Entry 6ZIK (electron microscopy, 3.66 A resolution); this record covers chains G and I of the 11 polymer chains in the assembly.

[Chain G]
Molecule: ATP synthase subunit gamma, mitochondrial
Source organism: Bos taurus
UniProt: P05631 (ATPG_BOVIN); residues 1-273 here correspond to UniProt positions 26-298 (UniProt number = residue number + 25)
Chain sequence (273 residues; numbered 1 to 273; the number before each row is that of its first residue):
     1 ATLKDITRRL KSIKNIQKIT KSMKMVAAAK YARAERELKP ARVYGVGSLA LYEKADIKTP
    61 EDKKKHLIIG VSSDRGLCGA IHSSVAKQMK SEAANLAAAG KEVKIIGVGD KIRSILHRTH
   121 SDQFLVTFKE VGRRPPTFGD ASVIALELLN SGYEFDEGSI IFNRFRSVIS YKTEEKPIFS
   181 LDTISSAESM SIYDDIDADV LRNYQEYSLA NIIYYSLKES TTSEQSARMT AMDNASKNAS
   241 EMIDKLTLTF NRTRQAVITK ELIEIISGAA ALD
Unresolved in the structure: 273
Curated features (UniProtKB/Swiss-Prot):
  - modified residue: K14 (N6-acetyllysine), K24 (N6-succinyllysine), K30 (N6-acetyllysine), K90 (N6-acetyllysine), S121 (Phosphoserine), K129 (N6-acetyllysine), K172 (N6-acetyllysine), K245 (N6-succinyllysine)

[Chain I]
Molecule: ATP synthase subunit epsilon, mitochondrial
Source organism: Bos taurus
UniProt: P05632 (ATP5E_BOVIN); residues 1-50 here correspond to UniProt positions 2-51 (UniProt number = residue number + 1)
Chain sequence (50 residues; numbered 1 to 50; the number before each row is that of its first residue):
     1 VAYWRQAGLS YIRYSQICAK AVRDALKTEF KANAMKTSGS TIKIVKVKKE
Unresolved in the structure: 48-50
Curated features (UniProtKB/Swiss-Prot):
  - modified residue (N6-acetyllysine): K20, K31, K36, K43

[Interface between chain G and chain I]
Residue-residue contacts (43):
  L125(G) - V47(I)
  V126(G) - I44(I)  hydrophobic
  V126(G) - V45(I)
  T127(G) - V45(I)  hydrogen bond (backbone-backbone)
  F128(G) - I42(I)  hydrophobic
  F128(G) - K43(I)
  F128(G) - I44(I)  hydrophobic
  K129(G) - I42(I)
  K129(G) - K43(I)  hydrogen bond (backbone-backbone)
  K129(G) - I44(I)  hydrogen bond (side chain-backbone)
  K129(G) - V45(I)
  E130(G) - T41(I)
  E130(G) - I42(I)
  E130(G) - K43(I)  salt bridge
  V131(G) - I42(I)  hydrophobic
  T137(G) - T37(I)  hydrogen bond (side chain-backbone)
  T137(G) - S38(I)
  T137(G) - G39(I)
  G139(G) - G39(I)
  D140(G) - G39(I)
  D140(G) - S40(I)
  D140(G) - T41(I)  hydrogen bond (side chain-backbone)
  D140(G) - I42(I)
  S142(G) - I12(I)
  S142(G) - Q16(I)
  V143(G) - I42(I)  hydrophobic
  L146(G) - S10(I)
  L146(G) - I12(I)  hydrophobic
  L146(G) - R13(I)
  L146(G) - Q16(I)
  E147(G) - I44(I)
  D199(G) - V1(I)
  D199(G) - R5(I)  salt bridge
  R202(G) - R5(I)
  N203(G) - W4(I)
  N203(G) - R5(I)  hydrogen bond
  N203(G) - Y11(I)
  E206(G) - R5(I)  salt bridge
  E206(G) - S10(I)
  E206(G) - Y11(I)
  E206(G) - I12(I)
  Y207(G) - Y11(I)  hydrophobic
  A210(G) - I12(I)  hydrophobic
Interface residues without a listed pair, chain G (24 interface residues in all): F124, R134, A145, L149
Interface residues without a listed pair, chain I (20 interface residues in all): S15, K46

[Overview]
Chain G and chain I form an interface of 24 and 20 residues respectively, with 6 hydrogen bonds and 3 salt
bridges. Polar contacts include E130(G)-K43(I), D199(G)-R5(I) and E206(G)-R5(I).
Here chain G is ATP synthase subunit gamma, mitochondrial and chain I is ATP synthase subunit epsilon,
mitochondrial, both from Bos taurus. Entry 6ZIK (bovine ATP synthase rotor domain, state 3) was determined by
electron microscopy together with 6Z1R, 6Z1U, 6ZG7 and 6ZG8 from the same study.
